PDB entry 7MI4 | electron microscopy, 3.20 A resolution | chains E and F of the 8 polymer chains in the assembly

[Chain E (and F)]
Molecule: CRISPR-associated endoribonuclease Cas2
From: Geobacter sulfurreducens
Notes: EC 3.1.-.-; chain F of this document is another copy of the same molecule, construct and numbering; everything in this record applies to it too
Reference sequence: Q74H35 (CAS2_GEOSL); numbering as in UniProt (aligned over 1-95)
Amino-acid sequence (95 residues; numbered 1 to 95; the number before each row is that of its first residue):
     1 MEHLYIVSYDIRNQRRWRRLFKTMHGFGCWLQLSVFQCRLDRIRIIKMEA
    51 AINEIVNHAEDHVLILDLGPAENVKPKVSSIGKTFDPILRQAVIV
Bound ions: Mn2+: Tyr9, Asp10, Ser34 (shared with 1 residue of chain H)
UniProt features mapped onto this chain:
  - binding site (Mg(2+)): Asp10

[Interface between chain E and chain F]
Pairs across the interface (56; chain E residue first):
  Ser8(E) - Gln32(F)  hydrogen bond
  Asp10(E) - Gln32(F)
  Asp10(E) - Leu33(F)  hydrogen bond (side chain-backbone)
  Arg12(E) - Lys83(F)
  Leu31(E) - Leu64(F)  hydrophobic
  Gln32(E) - Ser8(F)  hydrogen bond
  Gln32(E) - Asp10(F)
  Gln32(E) - His62(F)  hydrogen bond (side chain-backbone)
  Gln32(E) - Leu64(F)
  Leu33(E) - Asp10(F)  hydrogen bond (backbone-side chain)
  Ile52(E) - Ile81(F)
  Asn53(E) - Ile81(F)
  Val56(E) - Ile81(F)  hydrophobic
  His58(E) - Ile81(F)  hydrogen bond (side chain-backbone)
  Asp61(E) - Gly82(F)
  Asp61(E) - Lys83(F)
  His62(E) - Gln32(F)  hydrogen bond (backbone-side chain)
  His62(E) - Gly82(F)
  His62(E) - Lys83(F)
  Val63(E) - Ser79(F)
  Val63(E) - Ser80(F)
  Val63(E) - Ile81(F)  hydrogen bond (backbone-backbone)
  Val63(E) - Gly82(F)
  Leu64(E) - Leu31(F)  hydrophobic
  Leu64(E) - Gln32(F)
  Leu64(E) - Ser79(F)
  Leu64(E) - Ser80(F)
  Ile65(E) - Lys77(F)
  Ile65(E) - Val78(F)
  Ile65(E) - Ser79(F)  hydrogen bond (backbone-backbone)
  Leu66(E) - Leu66(F)  hydrophobic
  Leu66(E) - Lys77(F)
  Leu66(E) - Val78(F)  hydrophobic
  Asp67(E) - Lys77(F)  hydrogen bond (backbone-backbone)
  Leu68(E) - Leu68(F)  hydrophobic
  Lys77(E) - Ile65(F)
  Lys77(E) - Leu66(F)
  Lys77(E) - Asp67(F)  hydrogen bond (backbone-backbone)
  Val78(E) - Ile65(F)
  Val78(E) - Leu66(F)  hydrophobic
  Ser79(E) - Glu49(F)
  Ser79(E) - Leu64(F)
  Ser79(E) - Ile65(F)  hydrogen bond (backbone-backbone)
  Ser80(E) - Val63(F)
  Ser80(E) - Leu64(F)
  Ile81(E) - Ile52(F)
  Ile81(E) - Asn53(F)
  Ile81(E) - Val56(F)  hydrophobic
  Ile81(E) - His58(F)  hydrogen bond (backbone-side chain)
  Ile81(E) - Val63(F)  hydrogen bond (backbone-backbone)
  Gly82(E) - Asp61(F)
  Gly82(E) - Val63(F)
  Lys83(E) - Arg12(F)
  Lys83(E) - Glu60(F)
  Lys83(E) - Asp61(F)
  Lys83(E) - His62(F)
Other interface residues (no listed pair), chain E (31 interface residues in all): Ile6, Tyr9, Glu49, Glu60, Thr84, Phe85
Other interface residues (no listed pair), chain F (30 interface residues in all): Ile6, Tyr9, Thr84

[Overview]
The interface between chain E and chain F involves 31 residues on one side and 30 on the other; the contacts
include 14 hydrogen bonds. Polar pairs include Ser8(E)-Gln32(F), Asp10(E)-Leu33(F) and Gln32(E)-His62(F).
UniProt lists Mg2+-binding residue Asp10(E) on chain E.
Both chains are CRISPR-associated endoribonuclease Cas2 (Geobacter sulfurreducens). Entry 7MI4 (Symmetrical
PAM-PAM prespacer bound Cas4/Cas1/Cas2 complex) was determined by electron microscopy together with 7MI5,
7MI9, 7MIB and 7MID from the same study.
